9DY8 - chains A and B of the 3 polymer chains in the assembly; structure by X-ray diffraction, 2.00 A resolution.

[Chain A]
Name: MHC class I antigen
From: Homo sapiens
Reference sequence: S6AU73 (S6AU73_HUMAN); residues 1-276 here correspond to UniProt positions 25-300 (UniProt number = residue number + 24)
Sequence (276 residues; each row starts with the number of its first residue):
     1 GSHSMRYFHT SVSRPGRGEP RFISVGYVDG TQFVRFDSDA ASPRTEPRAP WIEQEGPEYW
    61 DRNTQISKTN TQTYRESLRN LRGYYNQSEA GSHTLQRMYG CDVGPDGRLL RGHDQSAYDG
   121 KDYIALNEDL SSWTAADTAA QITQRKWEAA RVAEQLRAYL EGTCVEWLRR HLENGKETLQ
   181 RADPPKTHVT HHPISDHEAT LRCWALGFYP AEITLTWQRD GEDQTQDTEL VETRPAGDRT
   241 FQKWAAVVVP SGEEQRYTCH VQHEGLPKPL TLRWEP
Disulfides: Cys101-Cys164, Cys203-Cys259

[Chain B]
Name: Beta-2-microglobulin
From: Homo sapiens
Reference sequence: P61769 (B2MG_HUMAN); residues 2-100 here correspond to UniProt positions 21-119 (UniProt number = residue number + 19)
Sequence (100 residues; each row starts with the number of its first residue):
     1 MIQRTPKIQV YSRHPAENGK SNFLNCYVSG FHPSDIEVDL LKNGERIEKV EHSDLSFSKD
    61 WSFYLLYYTE FTPTEKDEYA CRVNHVTLSQ PKIVKWDRDM
Differences from the reference sequence: initiating methionine (1)
Disulfides: Cys26-Cys81
Swiss-Prot annotation at these positions:
  - modified residue: Gln3 (Pyrrolidone carboxylic acid)
  - glycosylation: Ile2 (N-linked (Glc) (glycation) isoleucine), Lys20 (N-linked (Glc) (glycation) lysine), Lys42 (N-linked (Glc) (glycation) lysine), Lys49 (N-linked (Glc) (glycation) lysine), Lys59 (N-linked (Glc) (glycation) lysine), Lys92 (N-linked (Glc) (glycation) lysine), Lys95 (N-linked (Glc) (glycation) lysine)

[Interface between chain A and chain B]
Contacting residue pairs (62; chain A residue first):
  Phe8(A) - Ser56(B)
  Phe8(A) - Phe57(B)
  His9(A) - Phe57(B)
  Thr10(A) - Leu55(B)
  Thr10(A) - Phe57(B)
  Thr10(A) - Phe63(B)
  Val12(A) - Ser34(B)
  Val25(A) - Asp54(B)
  Val25(A) - Leu55(B)
  Val25(A) - Ser56(B)
  Tyr27(A) - Ser56(B)
  Tyr27(A) - Tyr64(B)  hydrogen bond
  Gln32(A) - Asp54(B)  hydrogen bond
  Arg35(A) - Asp54(B)  salt bridge
  Arg48(A) - Asp54(B)  salt bridge
  Ser92(A) - Met1(B)
  His93(A) - Met1(B)
  Thr94(A) - Phe63(B)
  Gln96(A) - His32(B)  hydrogen bond
  Gln96(A) - Phe57(B)
  Gln96(A) - Trp61(B)  hydrogen bond (side chain-backbone)
  Gln96(A) - Phe63(B)
  Arg97(A) - Phe57(B)
  Met98(A) - Phe57(B)  hydrophobic
  Met98(A) - Ser58(B)
  Met98(A) - Lys59(B)
  Met98(A) - Trp61(B)  hydrophobic
  Gln115(A) - Trp61(B)
  Ser116(A) - Trp61(B)
  Ala117(A) - Trp61(B)  hydrophobic
  Asp119(A) - Met1(B)
  Asp119(A) - Ile2(B)
  Asp119(A) - His32(B)
  Gly120(A) - Ile2(B)
  Gly120(A) - Arg4(B)  hydrogen bond (backbone-side chain)
  Gly120(A) - His32(B)
  Asp122(A) - Trp61(B)  hydrogen bond
  His192(A) - Asp99(B)  salt bridge
  Arg202(A) - Asp99(B)  hydrogen bond (side chain-backbone)
  Arg202(A) - Met100(B)
  Trp204(A) - Asp99(B)
  Trp204(A) - Met100(B)  hydrophobic
  Val231(A) - Gln9(B)
  Glu232(A) - Lys7(B)  salt bridge
  Glu232(A) - Gln9(B)  hydrogen bond (backbone-side chain)
  Glu232(A) - Tyr27(B)  hydrogen bond
  Glu232(A) - Ser29(B)  hydrogen bond
  Arg234(A) - Gln9(B)  hydrogen bond
  Arg234(A) - Tyr11(B)
  Arg234(A) - Met100(B)  hydrogen bond (side chain-backbone)
  Pro235(A) - Tyr11(B)  hydrogen bond (backbone-side chain)
  Pro235(A) - Asn25(B)
  Pro235(A) - Tyr27(B)
  Ala236(A) - Arg13(B)  hydrogen bond (backbone-side chain)
  Ala236(A) - Asn25(B)  hydrogen bond (backbone-side chain)
  Gly237(A) - Arg13(B)
  Gly237(A) - Leu66(B)
  Asp238(A) - Arg13(B)
  Gln242(A) - Tyr11(B)
  Gln242(A) - Ser12(B)  hydrogen bond (side chain-backbone)
  Gln242(A) - Arg13(B)  hydrogen bond (side chain-backbone)
  Trp244(A) - Met100(B)  hydrogen bond (side chain-backbone)
Also at the interface, not in a pair above, chain A (39 interface residues in all): Arg17, Arg21, Ile23, Lys121, Leu206, Thr233
Also at the interface, not in a pair above, chain B (28 interface residues in all): His14, Pro15, Asp35

[Overview]
39 residues of chain A face 28 of chain B across their interface, with 18 hydrogen bonds and 4 salt bridges.
Polar pairs include Arg35(A)-Asp54(B), Arg48(A)-Asp54(B) and His192(A)-Asp99(B).
Here chain A is MHC class I antigen and chain B is Beta-2-microglobulin, both from Homo sapiens. Entry 9DY8
(Crystal structure of HLA-B*18:01 in complex with PEMTFFSVK, an 9-mer epitope from Influenza B) was determined
by X-ray diffraction.
